PDB entry 6O2V | X-ray diffraction, 1.58 A resolution | chain A

== Chain A ==
Molecule: Store-operated calcium entry-associated regulatory factor
Organism: Homo sapiens
UniProt: Q96BY9 (SARAF_HUMAN); residues 30-164 here = UniProt positions 30-164
Chain sequence (135 residues; row label = number of the first residue in the row):
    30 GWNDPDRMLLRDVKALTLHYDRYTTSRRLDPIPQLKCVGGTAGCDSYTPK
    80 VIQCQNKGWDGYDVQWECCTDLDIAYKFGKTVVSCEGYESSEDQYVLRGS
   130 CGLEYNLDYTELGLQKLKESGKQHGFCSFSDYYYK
Disulfides: Cys66-Cys73, Cys83-Cys97, Cys98-Cys156, Cys114-Cys130
Sequence notes: engineered mutation Cys98 (Lys in Q96BY9), Cys156 (Ala in Q96BY9)

== Summary ==
Chain A is Store-operated calcium entry-associated regulatory factor (Homo sapiens); the structure, Crystal
structure of the SARAF luminal domain Cys-lock mutant monomer, was determined by X-ray diffraction, deposited
together with 6O2W.
